PDB entry 4ILG | X-ray diffraction, 2.10 A resolution | chains B and C of the 3 polymer chains in the assembly

# Chain B
Name: Pre-mRNA-splicing factor 8
Source organism: Saccharomyces cerevisiae
Notes: fragment: yPrp8 RNaseH
Reference sequence: P33334 (PRP8_YEAST); residues 1836-2090 here = UniProt positions 1836-2090
Chain sequence (258 residues; numbered 1833 to 2090; the number before each row is that of its first residue):
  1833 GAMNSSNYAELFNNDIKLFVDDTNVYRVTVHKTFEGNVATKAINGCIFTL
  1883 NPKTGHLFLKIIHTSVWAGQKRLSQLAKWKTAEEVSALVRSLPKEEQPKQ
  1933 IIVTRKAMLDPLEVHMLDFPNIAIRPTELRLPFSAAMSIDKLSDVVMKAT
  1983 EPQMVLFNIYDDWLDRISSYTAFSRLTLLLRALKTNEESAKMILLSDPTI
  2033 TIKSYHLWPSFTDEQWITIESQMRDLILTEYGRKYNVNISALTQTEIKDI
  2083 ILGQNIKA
Unresolved in the structure: 1833, 2086-2090
Construct notes: expression tag (1833-1835)
Curated features (UniProtKB/Swiss-Prot):
  - mutagenesis: D1853 (D1853A: Alters protein folding. Severely impaired growth. Strongly reduced growth at 35 degrees Celsius; when associated with A-1854; D1853N: Reduced growth at 30 degrees Celsius ...), D1854 (D1854A: Reduced growth at 30 degrees Celsius. Strongly reduced growth at 16 degrees Celsius. Strongly reduced growth at 35 degrees Celsius; when associated with A-1853 ...), T1855 (T1855A: Reduced growth at 30 degrees Celsius. Strongly reduced growth at 16 degrees Celsius), T1936 (T1936A: Reduced growth at 30 degrees Celsius. Strongly reduced growth at 16 degrees Celsius), R1937 (R1937K: Severely impaired growth. Reduced growth at 30 degrees Celsius. Strongly reduced growth at 16 degrees Celsius)
From the paper describing this entry:
  - mutagenesis - V1946A: unchanged binding to A1 cistron-splicing factor AAR2
  - mutagenesis - V1946A: unchanged binding to Aar2p

# Chain C
Name: Pre-mRNA-splicing factor 8
Source organism: Saccharomyces cerevisiae
Notes: fragment: yPrp8 Jab1/MPN
Reference sequence: P33334 (PRP8_YEAST); residue numbers follow UniProt; this construct covers 2147-2413
Chain sequence (270 residues; row label = number of the first residue in the row):
  2144 GAMSSKNEWRKSAIANTLLYLRLKNIYVSADDFVEEQNVYVLPKNLLKKF
  2194 IEISDVKIQVAAFIYGMSAKDHPKVKEIKTVVLVPQLGHVGSVQISNIPD
  2244 IGDLPDTEGLELLGWIHTQTEELKFMAASEVATHSKLFADKKRDCIDISI
  2294 FSTPGSVSLSAYNLTDEGYQWGEENKDIMNVLSEGFEPTFSTHAQLLLSD
  2344 RITGNFIIPSGNVWNYTFMGTAFNQEGDYNFKYGIPLEFYNEMHRPVHFL
  2394 QFSELAGDEELEAEQIDVFS
Unresolved in the structure: 2144-2147, 2393-2413
Construct notes: expression tag (2144-2146)

# Chain B / chain C interface
Residue-residue contacts - 16 pairs, chain B then chain C:
  F1866(B) - A2173(C)
  F1866(B) - D2174(C)
  F1866(B) - D2175(C)
  D1972(B) - Y2163(C)
  E2019(B) - L2164(C)
  E2020(B) - L2161(C)
  E2020(B) - R2165(C)  salt bridge
  E2020(B) - P2297(C)
  K2023(B) - L2161(C)
  K2023(B) - L2164(C)
  M2024(B) - A2158(C)  hydrophobic
  M2024(B) - L2161(C)  hydrophobic
  L2027(B) - I2157(C)  hydrophobic
  L2027(B) - L2161(C)  hydrophobic
  P2030(B) - R2153(C)
  P2030(B) - I2157(C)  hydrophobic
Other interface residues (no listed pair), chain B (9 interface residues in all): S2028
Other interface residues (no listed pair), chain C (13 interface residues in all): K2154, T2160
Interface features reported in the paper:
  - residue pairs: E2020(B)-L2161(C), M2024(B)-L2161(C), M2024(B)-I2157(C)
  - interface residues, chain B: E2020(B)

# Overview
The interface between chain B and chain C involves 9 residues on one side and 13 on the other, with 1 salt
bridge. Its one salt-bridged contact is E2020(B)-R2165(C). The authors report contacts between E2020(B) and
L2161(C), M2024(B) and L2161(C) and M2024(B) and I2157(C). From the paper: V1946A of chain B leaves binding to
A1 cistron-splicing factor AAR2 unchanged; the interface residue E2020(B).
Here chain B is Pre-mRNA-splicing factor 8 and chain C is Pre-mRNA-splicing factor 8, both from Saccharomyces
cerevisiae. Entry 4ILG (Crystal structure of Aar2p in complex with the Prp8p RNaseH and Jab1/MPN domains) was
determined by X-ray diffraction (same publication as 4ILI and 4ILJ).
